8P3V - chains A and D of the 8 polymer chains in the assembly; structure by electron microscopy, 3.53 A resolution.

Chain A (and D):
Molecule: Glutamate receptor 1 flip isoform
Organism: Rattus norvegicus
Notes: chain D of this document is another copy of the same molecule, construct and numbering; everything in this record applies to it too
Reference sequence: P19490 (GRIA1_RAT), isoform P19490-2; the construct has insertions or renumbered stretches relative to UniProt, so the offset changes along the chain: -25 to -7 = UniProt 1-19; 2-889 = UniProt 20-907
Sequence (915 residues; row label = number of the first residue in the row; numbers below 1 keep their minus sign (Met-25 is residue -25)):
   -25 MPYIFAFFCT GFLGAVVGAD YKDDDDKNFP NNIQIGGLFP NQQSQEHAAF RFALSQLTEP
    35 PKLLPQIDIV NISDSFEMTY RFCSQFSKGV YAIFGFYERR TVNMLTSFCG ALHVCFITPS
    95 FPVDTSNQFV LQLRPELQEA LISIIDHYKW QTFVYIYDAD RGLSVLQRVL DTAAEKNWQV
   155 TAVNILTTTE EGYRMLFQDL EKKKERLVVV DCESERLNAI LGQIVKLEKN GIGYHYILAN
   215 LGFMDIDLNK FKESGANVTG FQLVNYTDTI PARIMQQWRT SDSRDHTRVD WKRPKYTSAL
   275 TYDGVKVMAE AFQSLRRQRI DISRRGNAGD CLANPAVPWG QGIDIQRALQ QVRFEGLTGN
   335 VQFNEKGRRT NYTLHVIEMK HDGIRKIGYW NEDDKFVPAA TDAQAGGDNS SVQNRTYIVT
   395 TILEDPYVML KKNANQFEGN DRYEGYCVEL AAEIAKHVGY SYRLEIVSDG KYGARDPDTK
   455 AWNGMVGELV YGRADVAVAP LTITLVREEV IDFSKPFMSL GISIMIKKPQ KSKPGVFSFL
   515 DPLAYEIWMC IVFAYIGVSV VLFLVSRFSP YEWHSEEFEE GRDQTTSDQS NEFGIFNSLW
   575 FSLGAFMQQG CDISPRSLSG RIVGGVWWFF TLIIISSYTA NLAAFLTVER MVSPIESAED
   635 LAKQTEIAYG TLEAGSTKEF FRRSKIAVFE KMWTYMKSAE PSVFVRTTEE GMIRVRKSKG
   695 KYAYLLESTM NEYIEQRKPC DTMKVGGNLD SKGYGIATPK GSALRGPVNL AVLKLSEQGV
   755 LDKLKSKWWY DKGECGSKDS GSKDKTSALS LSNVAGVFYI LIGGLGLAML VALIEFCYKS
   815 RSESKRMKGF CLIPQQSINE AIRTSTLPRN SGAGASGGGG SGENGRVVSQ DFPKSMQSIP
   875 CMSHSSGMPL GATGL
Disordered / not traced: -25 to 389, 504-506, 548-565, 768-780, 816-889 (chain D: -25 to 389, 503-507, 546-565, 623-629, 768-780, 816-889)
Construct notes: insertion (-6 to 1)
Swiss-Prot annotation at these positions:
  - motif: Ala886 to Leu889 (PDZ-binding)
  - binding site (L-glutamate): Pro474, Thr476, Arg481, Ser650, Thr651, Glu701
  - modified residue (Phosphoserine): Ser627, Ser692, Ser831, Ser845
  - lipidation (S-palmitoyl cysteine): Cys585, Cys811
  - glycosylation (N-linked (GlcNAc...) asparagine): Asn45, Asn231, Asn239, Asn345, Asn383, Asn388

How chain A and chain D interact:
Residue-residue contacts (71; chain A residue first):
  Phe513(A) with Phe603(D), hydrophobic; Ile607(D), hydrophobic
  Phe570(A) with Arg590(D); Leu592(D), hydrophobic; Arg595(D)
  Trp574(A) with Pro589(D), hydrophobic; Arg595(D); Trp602(D), hydrophobic
  Gly578(A) with Trp602(D)
  Met581(A) with Trp602(D), hydrophobic; Phe603(D), hydrophobic
  Gln583(A) with Ala579(D), hydrogen bond (side chain-backbone); Gln582(D); Trp602(D)
  Asp586(A) with Ser588(D)
  Ile609(A) with Leu606(D), hydrophobic
  Tyr612(A) with Ile607(D)
  Thr613(A) with Ser610(D), hydrogen bond; Ala614(D)
  Leu616(A) with Ser610(D); Ser611(D); Ala614(D), hydrophobic
  Ala617(A) with Ala614(D)
  Leu620(A) with Asn615(D); Ala618(D)
  Thr621(A) with Ala618(D)
  Arg624(A) with Ala618(D), hydrogen bond (side chain-backbone); Phe619(D); Val622(D)
  Met625(A) with Val622(D), hydrophobic
  Asp756(A) with Lys659(D)
  Ser781(A) with Asn615(D); Phe619(D)
  Ala782(A) with Asp515(D); Pro516(D); Leu517(D); Ala518(D); Asn615(D); Phe619(D)
  Leu783(A) with Pro516(D), hydrogen bond (backbone-backbone); Leu517(D), hydrophobic; Ala518(D), hydrogen bond (backbone-backbone); Ile521(D); Ser611(D); Asn615(D)
  Ser784(A) with Ile521(D)
  Leu785(A) with Ile521(D), hydrophobic
  Val788(A) with Ile521(D), hydrophobic
  Val791(A) with Phe604(D), hydrophobic
  Phe792(A) with Cys524(D), hydrophobic; Phe604(D), hydrophobic
  Leu795(A) with Ala528(D), hydrophobic; Val532(D), hydrophobic; Val600(D), hydrophobic; Trp601(D), hydrophobic
  Gly798(A) with Ile596(D); Val600(D)
  Leu799(A) with Val532(D), hydrophobic; Val597(D), hydrophobic
  Ala802(A) with Ser593(D); Ile596(D), hydrophobic; Val597(D), hydrophobic
  Met803(A) with Val535(D), hydrophobic; Leu538(D), hydrophobic
  Val805(A) with Leu592(D), hydrophobic; Ser593(D)
  Ala806(A) with Val539(D), hydrophobic; Phe542(D), hydrophobic; Ser593(D)
  Glu809(A) with Leu592(D)
  Phe810(A) with Phe542(D), hydrophobic
Other interface residues (no listed pair), chain A (42 interface residues in all): Ser493, Asn571, Leu577, Gln582, Gly584, Ile794, Leu807, Lys813
Other interface residues (no listed pair), chain D (51 interface residues in all): Ile525, Gly531, Pro544, Gly578, Gly584, Ser591, Gly598, Gly599, Thr605, Ile608, Thr613, Ala617, Thr621, Ile660

Summary:
The interface between chain A and chain D involves 42 residues on one side and 51 on the other, with 5
hydrogen bonds. Polar pairs include Gln583(A)-Ala579(D), Thr613(A)-Ser610(D) and Arg624(A)-Ala618(D). From
UniProt: 6 L-glutamate-binding residues on chain A.
Chain A and chain D are both Glutamate receptor 1 flip isoform (Rattus norvegicus); the structure, Homomeric
GluA1 in tandem with TARP gamma-3, desensitized conformation 3, was determined by electron microscopy (same
publication as 8C1P, 8C1Q, 8C1R, 8C1S, 8C2H, 8C2I and 9 further entries).
